Entry 3DOI (X-ray diffraction, 3.00 A resolution); this record covers chains A and B.

[Chain A (and B)]
Molecule: esterase
Organism: Thermotoga maritima
Notes: EC 3.1.1.1; chain B of this document is another copy of the same molecule, construct and numbering; everything in this record applies to it too
UniProtKB: Q9WXP0 (Q9WXP0_THEMA); residue numbers follow UniProt; this construct covers 16-395
Sequence (380 residues; each row starts with the number of its first residue):
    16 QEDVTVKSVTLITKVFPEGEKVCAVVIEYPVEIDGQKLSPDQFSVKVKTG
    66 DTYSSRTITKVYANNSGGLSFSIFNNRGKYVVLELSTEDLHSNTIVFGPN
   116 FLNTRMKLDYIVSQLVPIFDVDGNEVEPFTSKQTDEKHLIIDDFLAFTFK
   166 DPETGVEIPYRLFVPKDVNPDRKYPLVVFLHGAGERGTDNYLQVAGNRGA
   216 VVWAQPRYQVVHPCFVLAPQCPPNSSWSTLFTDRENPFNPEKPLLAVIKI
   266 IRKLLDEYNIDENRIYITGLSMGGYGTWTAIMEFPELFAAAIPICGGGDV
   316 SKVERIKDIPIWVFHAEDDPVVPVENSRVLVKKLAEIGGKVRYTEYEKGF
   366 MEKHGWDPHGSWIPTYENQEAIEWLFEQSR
Disordered / not traced: 16-20 (chain B: 16-20, 249-250)
Ligand contacts: diethyl phosphonate (DEP): F116, G197, A198, G199, E200, L245, F246, S286, M287, V336, V337, H374, W377
From the paper describing this entry:
  - binding site for diethyl phosphonate: F116, A198, G199, L245, F246, L285, S286, V336, V337, H374, W377
  - catalytic residues: S286
  - self-association interface (contacts with another copy of this molecule): F89
  - mutagenesis - F89A, F112A, F116A, F246A, W377A: decreased catalytic activity on pNP-C5

[Interface between chain A and chain B]
Residue-residue contacts (18; chain A residue first):
  D56(A) - K61(B)  hydrogen bond (backbone-side chain)
  S59(A) - L130(B)
  K61(A) - D56(B)  hydrogen bond (side chain-backbone)
  K61(A) - L130(B)
  K61(A) - V131(B)
  Y68(A) - V131(B)  hydrophobic
  I126(A) - L130(B)
  S128(A) - L130(B)
  L130(A) - K61(B)
  L130(A) - I126(B)
  L130(A) - S128(B)
  L130(A) - L130(B)  hydrophobic
  L130(A) - T145(B)
  V131(A) - K61(B)
  V131(A) - Y68(B)  hydrophobic
  P143(A) - I126(B)  hydrophobic
  P143(A) - T145(B)
  T145(A) - L130(B)
Interface residues without a listed pair, chain A (12 interface residues in all): P132, K147
Interface residues without a listed pair, chain B (11 interface residues in all): S59, P132, P143

[Overview]
Chain A and chain B form an interface of 12 and 11 residues respectively; the contacts include 2 hydrogen
bonds. Its one hydrogen-bonded contact is D56(A)-K61(B). From the paper: the catalytic residue S286(A); F89A,
F112A and F116A of chain A, among others, reduce catalytic activity on pNP-C5; 5 substitutions were tested in
all.
Both chains are esterase (Thermotoga maritima). Entry 3DOI (Crystal Structure of a Thermostable Esterase
complex with paraoxon) was determined by X-ray diffraction, deposited together with 3DOH.
